Entry 7N65 (electron microscopy, 4.15 A resolution (low resolution: residue-level contacts below are approximate; hydrogen-bond / salt-bridge calls are withheld)); this record covers chains A and C of the 12 polymer chains in the assembly.

# Chain A
Protein: Envelope glycoprotein gp41
Organism: Human immunodeficiency virus 1
Notes: engineered mutation(s): T332N
UniProtKB: A0A6H1VCM1 (A0A6H1VCM1_9PLVG); the construct lacks a stretch of the UniProt sequence and is renumbered around it, so the offset changes along the chain: 31-141 = UniProt 30-140; 150-185 = UniProt 141-176; 188-309 = UniProt 187-308; 312-321 = UniProt 309-318; 2 more segments
Chain sequence (508 residues; each row starts with the number of its first residue; note: 13 numbers in that range are skipped by the numbering (no residue carries them; nothing is unmodelled there); a row labelled like 185A-185J holds insertion residues (185A, then the next letters in order); numbers below 1 keep their minus sign (Met-4 is residue -4)):
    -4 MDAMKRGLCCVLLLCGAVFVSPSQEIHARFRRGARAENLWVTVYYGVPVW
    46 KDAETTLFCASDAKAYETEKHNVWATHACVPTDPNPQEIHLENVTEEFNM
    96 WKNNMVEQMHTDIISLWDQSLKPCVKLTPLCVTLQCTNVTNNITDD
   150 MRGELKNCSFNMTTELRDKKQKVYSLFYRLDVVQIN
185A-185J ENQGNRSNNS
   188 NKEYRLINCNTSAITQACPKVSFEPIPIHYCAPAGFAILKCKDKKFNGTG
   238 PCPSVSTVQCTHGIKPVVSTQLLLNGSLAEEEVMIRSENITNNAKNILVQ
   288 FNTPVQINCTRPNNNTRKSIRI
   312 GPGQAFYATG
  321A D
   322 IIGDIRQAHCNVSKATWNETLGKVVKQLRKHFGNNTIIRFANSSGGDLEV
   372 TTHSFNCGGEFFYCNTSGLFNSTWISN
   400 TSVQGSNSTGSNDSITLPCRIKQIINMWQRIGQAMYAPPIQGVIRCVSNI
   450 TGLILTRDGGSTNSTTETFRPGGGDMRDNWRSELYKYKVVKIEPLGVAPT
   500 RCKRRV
Unresolved in the structure: -4 to 32, 185A-185J, 400-410
Disulfide bonds: Cys54-Cys74, Cys119-Cys205, Cys126-Cys196, Cys131-Cys157, Cys218-Cys247, Cys228-Cys239, Cys296-Cys331, Cys378-Cys445, Cys385-Cys418
Glycans and other covalent adducts: N-acetylglucosamine (NAG) linked to Asn88, Asn133, Asn156, Asn160, Asn197, Asn234, Asn262, Asn276, Asn295, Asn339, Asn355, Asn363, Asn386, Asn392, Asn448; glycan linked to Asn301, Asn332
Sequence notes: initiating methionine (-4); expression tag (-3 to 30); conflict Ser375 (Tyr373 in A0A6H1VCM1), Cys501 (Ala498 in A0A6H1VCM1)
From the paper describing this entry:
  - post-translational modification sites: Asn301, Asn332

# Chain C
Protein: Fab QA013.2 Heavy Chain, variable region
Organism: Homo sapiens
Notes: antibody fragment or engineered binder
Chain sequence (128 residues; each row starts with the number of its first residue):
     1 DIRIAESGGGLVQPGESLRLACEIIELGFRRAWTTWVRQAPGKGLEWVAD
    51 INEDGSEKKYGPSVTGRFTISRDNGKNLVFLQMNSLRVEDTATYYCAREA
   101 YHLVYDDRIPRGNWFDPWGPGTLVTVSS
Disulfide bonds: Cys22-Cys96
Residues lining bound ligands: alpha-D-mannopyranose (MAN): Trp47, Asp50, Glu57, Lys59
From the paper describing this entry:
  - mutagenesis - D106V: decreased binding to Envelope glycoprotein gp41 (chain A)

# Chain A / chain C interface
Residue-residue contacts (12):
  Asp141(A) - Arg108(C)
  Ile322(A) - Val104(C)
  Ile323(A) - Leu103(C)
  Ile323(A) - Val104(C)
  Gly324(A) - Leu103(C)
  Gly324(A) - Val104(C)
  Gly324(A) - Tyr105(C)
  Asp325(A) - Tyr105(C)
  Asp325(A) - Asp107(C)
  Ile326(A) - Tyr105(C)
  Ile326(A) - Asp106(C)
  Arg327(A) - Arg108(C)
Also at the interface, not in a pair above, chain C (7 interface residues in all): His102
Interface features reported in the paper:
  - epitope / paratope residues, chain A: Asp325(A), Arg327(A)
  - epitope / paratope residues, chain C: Leu103(C), Asp106(C)

# Summary
The chain A/chain C interface involves 7 residues from each chain. Ligands of chain C: alpha-D-mannopyranose.
Covalently linked N-acetylglucosamine: at Asn88(A), Asn133(A), Asn156(A), Asn160(A), Asn197(A) and Asn234(A)
and 9 more. The paper reports that D106V of chain C reduces binding to Envelope glycoprotein gp41 (chain A);
epitope/paratope residues Asp325(A), Arg327(A) and Leu103(C) among others.
Chain A is Envelope glycoprotein gp41 (Human immunodeficiency virus 1) and chain C is Fab QA013.2 Heavy Chain,
variable region (Homo sapiens); the structure, Complex structure of HIV superinfection Fab QA013.2 and
BG505.SOSIP.664, was determined by electron microscopy.
